Entry 1KX3 (X-ray diffraction, 2.00 A resolution); this record covers chains J and F of the 10 polymer chains in the assembly.

Chain J:
Molecule: 5'(ATCAATATCCACCTGCAGATTCTACCAAAAGTGTATTTGGAAACTGCTCCATCAAAAGGCATGTTCAGCTGAATTCAGCTGAACATGCCTTTTGATGGAGCAGTTTCCAAATACACTTTTGGTAGAATCTGCAGGTGGATATTGAT)3' (146-nt DNA)
Organism: Homo sapiens
Sequence (146 nucleotides; numbered -73 to 72; the number before each row is that of its first residue; numbers below 1 keep their minus sign (DA-73 is residue -73)):
   -73 ATCAATATCC ACCTGCAGAT TCTACCAAAA GTGTATTTGG AAACTGCTCC ATCAAAAGGC
   -13 ATGTTCAGCT GAATTCAGCT GAACATGCCT TTTGATGGAG CAGTTTCCAA ATACACTTTT
    47 GGTAGAATCT GCAGGTGGAT ATTGAT
Bound ions: Mn2+ site 1: DG-35, DG-34; Mn2+ site 2 near DG-3 (its only coordinating residue here); Mn2+ site 3 near DG7 (its only coordinating residue here); Mn2+ site 4 near DG26 (its only coordinating residue here); Mn2+ site 5 near DG47 (its only coordinating residue here); Mn2+ site 6 near DG60 (its only coordinating residue here)

Chain F:
Name: histone H4
Organism: Xenopus laevis
UniProtKB: P62799 (H4_XENLA); residue numbers follow UniProt; this construct covers 1-102
Amino-acid sequence (102 residues; numbered 1 to 102; the number before each row is that of its first residue):
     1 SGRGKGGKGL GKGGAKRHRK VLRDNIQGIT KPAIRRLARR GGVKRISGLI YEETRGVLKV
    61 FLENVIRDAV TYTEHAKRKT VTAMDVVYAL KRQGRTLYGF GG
Unresolved in the structure: 1-15

Chain J / chain F interface:
Residue-residue contacts (7; chain J residue first):
  DT-22(J) - Arg19(F)  phosphate contact
  DA-13(J) - Thr30(F)  phosphate contact
  DA-13(J) - Pro32(F)  phosphate contact
  DA-13(J) - Arg36(F)  salt bridge to the phosphate
  DT-12(J) - Thr30(F)  phosphate contact
  DT-12(J) - Pro32(F)  phosphate contact
  DT-4(J) - Arg45(F)  sugar contact
Also at the interface, not in a pair above, chain J (7 interface residues in all): DC-24, DG-6, DG-3
Also at the interface, not in a pair above, chain F (7 interface residues in all): Lys31, Thr80

Summary:
Chain J and chain F each contribute 7 residues to their interface, with 1 salt bridge. Its one salt-bridged
contact is DA-13(J)-Arg36(F). DG-35(J) and DG-34(J) form the Mn2+ site 1.
Chain J is
5'(ATCAATATCCACCTGCAGATTCTACCAAAAGTGTATTTGGAAACTGCTCCATCAAAAGGCATGTTCAGCTGAATTCAGCTGAACATGCCTTTTGATGGAGCAGTTTCCAAATACACTTTTGGTAGAATCTGCAGGTGGATATTGAT)3'
(146-nt DNA) (Homo sapiens) and chain F is histone H4 (Xenopus laevis); the structure, X-Ray Structure of the
Nucleosome Core Particle, NCP146, at 2.0 A Resolution, was determined by X-ray diffraction together with 1KX4
from the same study.
